Entry 6J5E (X-ray diffraction, 2.33 A resolution); this record covers chains G and K of the 6 polymer chains in the assembly.

# Chain G (and K)
Protein: Envelope glycoprotein
Source organism: Human immunodeficiency virus 1
Notes: chain K of this document is another copy of the same molecule, construct and numbering; everything in this record applies to it too
UniProt: Q1HMR5 (Q1HMR5_9HIV1); numbering as in UniProt (aligned over 27-70)
Sequence (44 residues; numbered 27 to 70; the number before each row is that of its first residue):
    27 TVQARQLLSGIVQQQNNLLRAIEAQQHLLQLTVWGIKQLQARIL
Unresolved in the structure: 27-29, 70 (chain K: 27-28)

# Chain G / chain K interface
Contacting residue pairs (25; chain G residue first):
  Leu34(G) - Leu33(K)  hydrophobic
  Ile37(G) - Ile37(K)  hydrophobic
  Val38(G) - Leu33(K)  hydrophobic
  Val38(G) - Ile37(K)  hydrophobic
  Gln41(G) - Ile37(K)  hydrogen bond (side chain-backbone)
  Gln41(G) - Gln40(K)
  Gln41(G) - Gln41(K)
  Gln41(G) - Leu44(K)
  Leu44(G) - Leu44(K)  hydrophobic
  Ile48(G) - Ala47(K)  hydrophobic
  Ile48(G) - Ile48(K)  hydrophobic
  Ile48(G) - Gln51(K)
  Gln52(G) - Gln51(K)
  Gln52(G) - Leu54(K)
  Leu55(G) - Gln51(K)
  Leu55(G) - Leu54(K)  hydrophobic
  Leu55(G) - Leu55(K)  hydrophobic
  Leu55(G) - Thr58(K)
  Thr58(G) - Thr58(K)
  Ile62(G) - Thr58(K)
  Ile62(G) - Leu65(K)
  Gln66(G) - Leu65(K)
  Gln66(G) - Arg68(K)
  Ile69(G) - Arg68(K)
  Ile69(G) - Ile69(K)  hydrophobic
Interface residues without a listed pair, chain G (16 interface residues in all): Leu45, Gln51, Val59, Leu65
Interface residues without a listed pair, chain K (17 interface residues in all): Ala30, Gly61, Ile62

# Summary
16 residues of chain G and 17 residues of chain K are in contact; the contacts include 1 hydrogen bond. Its
one hydrogen-bonded contact is Gln41(G)-Ile37(K).
Chain G and chain K are both Envelope glycoprotein (Human immunodeficiency virus 1); the structure, Crystal
structure of HIV-1 fusion inhibitor SC29EK complexed with gp41 NHR (N44), was determined by X-ray diffraction.
